Entry 2AGE (X-ray diffraction, 1.15 A resolution); this record covers chains X and A.

Chain X:
Molecule: Cationic trypsin
Source organism: Bos taurus
Notes: EC 3.4.21.4
UniProtKB: P00760 (TRY1_BOVIN); the construct lacks a stretch of the UniProt sequence and is renumbered around it, so the offset changes along the chain: 16-34 = UniProt 24-42; 37-67 = UniProt 43-73; 69-125 = UniProt 74-130; 127-130 = UniProt 131-134; 5 more segments
Amino-acid sequence (223 residues; each row starts with the number of its first residue; note: 10 numbers in that range are skipped by the numbering (no residue carries them; nothing is unmodelled there)):
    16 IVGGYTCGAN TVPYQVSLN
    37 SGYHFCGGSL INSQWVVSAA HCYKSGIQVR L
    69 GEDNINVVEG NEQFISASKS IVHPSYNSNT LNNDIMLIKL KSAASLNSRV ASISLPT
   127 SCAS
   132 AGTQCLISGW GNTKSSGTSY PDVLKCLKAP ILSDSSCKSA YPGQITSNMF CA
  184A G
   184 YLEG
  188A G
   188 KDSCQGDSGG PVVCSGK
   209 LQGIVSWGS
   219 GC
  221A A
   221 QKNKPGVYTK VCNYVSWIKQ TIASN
Disulfide bonds: Cys22-Cys157, Cys42-Cys58, Cys128-Cys232, Cys136-Cys201, Cys168-Cys182, Cys191-Cys220
Metal / ion sites: Ca2+: Glu70, Asn72, Val75, Glu80
UniProt features mapped onto this chain:
  - active site (Charge relay system): His57, Asp102, Ser195
  - binding site (Ca(2+)): Glu70, Asn72, Val75, Glu80
  - binding site (substrate): Asp189, Ser190, Gln192, Gly193, Ser195
From the paper describing this entry:
  - binding site for succinyl-Ala-Ala-Pro-Arg (chain A): Ser195
  - catalytic residues: His57, Asp102, Ser195
  - contacts within the chain: His57-Asp102 (hydrogen bond)
  - conformationally variable residues: Ser195

Chain A:
Molecule: succinyl-Ala-Ala-Pro-Arg
Amino-acid sequence (4 residues; numbered 2 to 5; the number before each row is that of its first residue):
     2 XAPX
Modified / non-standard residues: X5P (4-oxidanylidene-4-[[(2S)-1-oxidanyl-1-oxidanylidene-propan-2-yl]amino]butanoic acid) at position 2; OAR (N-(4-amino-5-hydroxy-pentyl)-guanidine) at position 5

Interface between chain X and chain A:
Contacting residue pairs (26; chain X residue first):
  His57(X) with Pro4(A); OAR_5(A)
  Asp189(X) with OAR_5(A)
  Ser190(X) with OAR_5(A)
  Cys191(X) with OAR_5(A)
  Gln192(X) with Pro4(A), hydrogen bond (side chain-backbone); OAR_5(A)
  Gly193(X) with OAR_5(A), hydrogen bond (backbone-backbone)
  Asp194(X) with OAR_5(A)
  Ser195(X) with Pro4(A); OAR_5(A), covalent bond
  Val213(X) with OAR_5(A)
  Ser214(X) with Pro4(A); OAR_5(A), hydrogen bond (backbone-backbone)
  Trp215(X) with X5P_2(A); Ala3(A); Pro4(A), hydrophobic; OAR_5(A)
  Gly216(X) with X5P_2(A); Ala3(A), hydrogen bond (backbone-backbone); OAR_5(A)
  Ser217(X) with X5P_2(A), hydrogen bond (side chain-backbone)
  Gly219(X) with X5P_2(A); OAR_5(A)
  Cys220(X) with OAR_5(A)
  Gly226(X) with OAR_5(A)
Other interface residues (no listed pair), chain X (21 interface residues in all): Leu99, Gln175, Lys224, Pro225, Tyr228

Overview:
21 residues of chain X and 4 residues of chain A are in contact, with 1 covalent bond and 5 hydrogen bonds.
Among the polar pairs are Gln192(X)-Pro4(A), Ser217(X)-X5P_2(A) and Gly193(X)-OAR_5(A). The paper reports
catalytic residues His57(X), Asp102(X) and Ser195(X); a binding site for succinyl-Ala-Ala-Pro-Arg (chain A) at
Ser195(X).
Chain X is Cationic trypsin (Bos taurus) and chain A is succinyl-Ala-Ala-Pro-Arg; the structure,
Succinyl-AAPR-trypsin acyl-enzyme at 1.15 A resolution, was determined by X-ray diffraction (same publication
as 2AGG, 2AGI and 2AH4).
